PDB entry 8BFA | electron microscopy, 3.00 A resolution | chains A and C of the 10 polymer chains in the assembly

Chain A (and C):
Protein: Amyloid-beta precursor protein
Organism: Mus musculus
Notes: chain C of this document is another copy of the same molecule, construct and numbering; everything in this record applies to it too
UniProt: P05067 (A4_HUMAN); residues 1-42 here correspond to UniProt positions 672-713 (UniProt number = residue number + 671)
Sequence (42 residues; numbered 1 to 42; the number before each row is that of its first residue):
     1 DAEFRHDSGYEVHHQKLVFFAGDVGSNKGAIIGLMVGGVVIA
Not modelled in the structure: 39-42
Differences from the reference sequence: variant G22 (Glu693 in P05067)
From the paper describing this entry:
  - conformationally variable residues: G22

Chain A / chain C interface:
Pairs across the interface (79; chain A residue first):
  D1(A) with D1(C)
  A2(A) with D1(C); A2(C); E3(C), hydrogen bond (backbone-backbone)
  E3(A) with E3(C)
  F4(A) with E3(C), hydrogen bond (backbone-backbone); F4(C), hydrophobic; R5(C), hydrogen bond (backbone-backbone)
  R5(A) with R5(C)
  H6(A) with R5(C), hydrogen bond (backbone-backbone); H6(C); D7(C), hydrogen bond (backbone-backbone)
  D7(A) with D7(C); G9(C)
  S8(A) with D7(C), hydrogen bond (backbone-backbone); S8(C)
  G9(A) with G9(C); Y10(C), hydrogen bond (backbone-backbone)
  Y10(A) with Y10(C), hydrophobic
  E11(A) with Y10(C), hydrogen bond (backbone-backbone); E11(C); V12(C), hydrogen bond (backbone-backbone); H13(C), salt bridge
  V12(A) with V12(C)
  H13(A) with V12(C), hydrogen bond (backbone-backbone); H13(C); H14(C), hydrogen bond (backbone-backbone)
  H14(A) with H14(C)
  Q15(A) with H14(C), hydrogen bond (backbone-backbone); Q15(C), hydrogen bond; K16(C), hydrogen bond (backbone-backbone)
  K16(A) with K16(C)
  L17(A) with K16(C), hydrogen bond (backbone-backbone); L17(C)
  V18(A) with L17(C), hydrogen bond (backbone-backbone); V18(C); F19(C), hydrogen bond (backbone-backbone)
  F19(A) with F19(C), hydrogen bond (backbone-backbone); F20(C), hydrogen bond (backbone-backbone); G33(C)
  F20(A) with F20(C), hydrophobic; V24(C), hydrophobic
  A21(A) with Q15(C); F20(C), hydrogen bond (backbone-backbone); A21(C); G22(C), hydrogen bond (backbone-backbone)
  G22(A) with G22(C); D23(C)
  D23(A) with D23(C), hydrogen bond (backbone-side chain); V24(C), hydrogen bond (backbone-backbone)
  V24(A) with V24(C)
  G25(A) with V24(C), hydrogen bond (backbone-backbone); G25(C)
  S26(A) with G25(C), hydrogen bond (backbone-backbone); S26(C); N27(C), hydrogen bond (backbone-backbone)
  N27(A) with N27(C), hydrogen bond
  K28(A) with N27(C), hydrogen bond (backbone-backbone)
  G29(A) with N27(C), hydrogen bond (backbone-backbone); K28(C); G29(C)
  A30(A) with G29(C), hydrogen bond (backbone-backbone); A30(C); I31(C), hydrogen bond (backbone-backbone)
  I31(A) with N27(C); I31(C)
  I32(A) with I31(C), hydrogen bond (backbone-backbone); I32(C); G33(C), hydrogen bond (backbone-backbone)
  G33(A) with G33(C), hydrogen bond (backbone-backbone); L34(C), hydrogen bond (backbone-backbone)
  L34(A) with L34(C)
  M35(A) with L34(C), hydrogen bond (backbone-backbone); M35(C); V36(C), hydrogen bond (backbone-backbone)
  V36(A) with V36(C)
  G37(A) with V36(C), hydrogen bond (backbone-backbone); G37(C); G38(C), hydrogen bond (backbone-backbone)
Interface residues without a listed pair, chain A (38 interface residues in all): G38

Overview:
Chain A and chain C each contribute 38 residues to their interface; the contacts include 39 hydrogen bonds and
1 salt bridge. Among the polar pairs are E11(A)-H13(C), Q15(A)-Q15(C) and D23(A)-D23(C). From the paper:
conformational variability at G22(A).
Chain A and chain C are both Amyloid-beta precursor protein (Mus musculus); the structure, Sarkosyl-extracted
AppNL-G-F Abeta42 fibril structure, was determined by electron microscopy together with 8BFB from the same
study.
